Entry 3I75 (X-ray diffraction, 1.95 A resolution); this record covers chains A and B.

== Chain A ==
Molecule: Antibody heavy chain
Organism: Mus musculus
Notes: antibody fragment or engineered binder
Sequence (212 residues; row label = number of the first residue in the row):
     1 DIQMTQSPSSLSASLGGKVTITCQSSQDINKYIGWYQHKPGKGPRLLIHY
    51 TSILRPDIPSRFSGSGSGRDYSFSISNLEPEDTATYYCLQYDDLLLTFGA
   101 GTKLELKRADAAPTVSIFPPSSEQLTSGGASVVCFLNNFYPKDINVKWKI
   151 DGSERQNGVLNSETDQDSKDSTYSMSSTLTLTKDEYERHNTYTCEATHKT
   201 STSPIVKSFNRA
Cystine bridges: C23-C88, C134-C194

== Chain B ==
Molecule: Antibody light chain
Organism: Mus musculus
Notes: antibody fragment or engineered binder
Sequence (225 residues; each row starts with the number of its first residue; X marks 2 residues of unknown identity (built as UNK)):
     1 EVKLEESGAELVRPGASVTLSCAASGYTFTDFEIHWVKQPPVGGLEWIGT
    51 LDPETGGTAYNQNFKGRATLTADKSSSTAYMELRSLTSEDSAVYYCTRWG
   101 KKFYYYGTSYAMDYWGQGTSVTVSSAKTTPPSVYPLAPGXXATNSMVTLG
   151 CLVKGYFPEPVTVTWNSGSLSGGVHTFPAVLQSDLYTLSSSVTVPSSTWP
   201 SETVTCNVAHPASSTKVDKKIVPRD
Unresolved in the structure: 140-141
Cystine bridges: C22-C96, C151-C206

== Chain A / chain B interface ==
Contacting residue pairs - 72 pairs, chain A then chain B:
  Y32(A) - Y105(B)  hydrogen bond (side chain-backbone)
  Y32(A) - Y106(B)
  Y32(A) - G107(B)
  Y36(A) - A111(B)  hydrogen bond (side chain-backbone)
  Y36(A) - M112(B)
  H38(A) - Q39(B)  hydrogen bond
  H38(A) - Y95(B)
  G43(A) - Y95(B)
  P44(A) - Y95(B)
  P44(A) - W115(B)  hydrophobic
  L46(A) - A111(B)
  L46(A) - M112(B)
  L46(A) - D113(B)
  H49(A) - T108(B)
  Y50(A) - Y106(B)
  R55(A) - S109(B)  hydrogen bond (side chain-backbone)
  R55(A) - D113(B)
  Y87(A) - G44(B)
  Y87(A) - L45(B)  hydrophobic
  Y91(A) - W99(B)  hydrophobic
  L94(A) - W47(B)
  L94(A) - A59(B)  hydrophobic
  L95(A) - W47(B)  hydrophobic
  L95(A) - Y60(B)
  L96(A) - H35(B)
  L96(A) - W47(B)
  L96(A) - M112(B)  hydrophobic
  F98(A) - L45(B)
  F98(A) - W47(B)
  F98(A) - M112(B)  hydrophobic
  S116(A) - T148(B)
  F118(A) - L136(B)
  F118(A) - A137(B)
  F118(A) - P138(B)
  F118(A) - T148(B)
  P119(A) - G139(B)
  P119(A) - R224(B)
  P120(A) - R224(B)  hydrogen bond (backbone-side chain)
  S121(A) - Y134(B)
  S121(A) - P135(B)
  E123(A) - P135(B)
  E123(A) - K219(B)  salt bridge
  Q124(A) - Y134(B)
  Q124(A) - K154(B)
  L125(A) - R224(B)
  S127(A) - Y134(B)
  S131(A) - L152(B)
  S131(A) - K154(B)
  F135(A) - L136(B)  hydrophobic
  F135(A) - L149(B)
  F135(A) - F177(B)  hydrophobic
  F135(A) - S189(B)
  F135(A) - S190(B)
  F135(A) - S191(B)
  N137(A) - H175(B)
  N137(A) - F177(B)
  N137(A) - S191(B)  hydrogen bond
  N138(A) - H175(B)  hydrogen bond
  L160(A) - Q182(B)
  L160(A) - T187(B)
  N161(A) - V180(B)
  S162(A) - F177(B)
  S162(A) - P178(B)  hydrogen bond (side chain-backbone)
  S162(A) - V180(B)
  E163(A) - P178(B)
  T164(A) - F177(B)
  S174(A) - H175(B)  hydrogen bond
  S174(A) - F177(B)
  M175(A) - F177(B)
  S176(A) - F177(B)
  S176(A) - S189(B)  hydrogen bond
  T180(A) - K154(B)
Interface residues without a listed pair, chain A (43 interface residues in all): K42, L89, A100, V133, D167, T178
Interface residues without a listed pair, chain B (45 interface residues in all): V37, G43, E46, N61, G150, T176

== Overview ==
43 residues of chain A and 45 residues of chain B are in contact, with 10 hydrogen bonds and 1 salt bridge.
Among the polar pairs are E123(A)-K219(B), Y32(A)-Y105(B) and Y36(A)-A111(B).
Here chain A is Antibody heavy chain and chain B is Antibody light chain, both from Mus musculus. Entry 3I75
(Antibody Structure) was determined by X-ray diffraction.
